Entry 7DU5 (X-ray diffraction, 2.65 A resolution); this record covers chains A and B of the 3 polymer chains in the assembly.

# Chain A (and B)
Name: Endoribonuclease MazF9
Organism: Mycobacterium tuberculosis H37Rv
Notes: EC 3.1.-.-; chain B of this document is another copy of the same molecule, construct and numbering; everything in this record applies to it too
Reference sequence: P71650 (MAZF9_MYCTU); residues 2-118 here = UniProt positions 2-118
Chain sequence (122 residues; each row starts with the number of its first residue; numbers below 1 keep their minus sign (Gly-3 is residue -3)):
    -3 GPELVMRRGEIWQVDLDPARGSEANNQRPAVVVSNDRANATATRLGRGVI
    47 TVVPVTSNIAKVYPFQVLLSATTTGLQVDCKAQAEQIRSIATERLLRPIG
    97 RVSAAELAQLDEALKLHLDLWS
Unresolved in the structure: -3 to 1 (chain B: -3 to -1, 118)
Sequence notes: expression tag (-3 to 1)

# Chain A / chain B interface
Residue-residue contacts (67; chain A residue first):
  Arg4(A) - Leu114(B)  hydrogen bond (side chain-backbone)
  Arg4(A) - Asp115(B)
  Arg4(A) - Leu116(B)
  Asp11(A) - Arg16(B)  salt bridge
  Asp13(A) - Arg16(B)
  Arg16(A) - Asp11(B)  salt bridge
  Arg16(A) - Asp13(B)  hydrogen bond (side chain-backbone)
  Arg16(A) - Ala87(B)
  Arg16(A) - Glu89(B)
  Arg16(A) - Arg90(B)
  Gly17(A) - Ala87(B)
  Gly17(A) - Glu89(B)  hydrogen bond (backbone-side chain)
  Ser18(A) - Val45(B)
  Glu19(A) - Ser85(B)
  Glu19(A) - Ile86(B)
  Glu19(A) - Ala87(B)  hydrogen bond (side chain-backbone)
  Glu19(A) - Arg90(B)  salt bridge
  Val29(A) - Leu114(B)
  Ser30(A) - His113(B)
  Asn31(A) - Leu112(B)  hydrogen bond (side chain-backbone)
  Asn31(A) - His113(B)  hydrogen bond (backbone-backbone)
  Asn31(A) - Asp115(B)
  Gly44(A) - Ser18(B)
  Val45(A) - Ser18(B)
  Val45(A) - Glu81(B)
  Val45(A) - Gln82(B)
  Thr47(A) - Glu81(B)
  Thr47(A) - Ile83(B)
  Thr47(A) - His113(B)  hydrogen bond
  Thr47(A) - Leu114(B)
  Glu81(A) - Val45(B)
  Glu81(A) - Ser85(B)  hydrogen bond (backbone-side chain)
  Gln82(A) - Val45(B)
  Gln82(A) - Ser85(B)
  Ile83(A) - Thr47(B)
  Ile83(A) - Arg84(B)
  Ile83(A) - Ser85(B)  hydrogen bond (backbone-side chain)
  Arg84(A) - Ile83(B)
  Arg84(A) - Arg84(B)
  Arg84(A) - Ser85(B)
  Ser85(A) - Glu81(B)  hydrogen bond (side chain-backbone)
  Ser85(A) - Gln82(B)  hydrogen bond (side chain-backbone)
  Ser85(A) - Ile83(B)  hydrogen bond (side chain-backbone)
  Ile86(A) - Glu19(B)
  Ala87(A) - Arg16(B)
  Ala87(A) - Gly17(B)
  Ala87(A) - Ser18(B)
  Ala87(A) - Glu19(B)  hydrogen bond (backbone-side chain)
  Glu89(A) - Gly17(B)
  Arg90(A) - Arg16(B)
  Arg90(A) - Glu19(B)  salt bridge
  Asp107(A) - Leu116(B)
  Lys111(A) - Trp117(B)  hydrogen bond (side chain-backbone)
  Leu112(A) - Asn31(B)  hydrogen bond (backbone-side chain)
  His113(A) - Ser30(B)
  His113(A) - Asn31(B)  hydrogen bond (backbone-side chain)
  His113(A) - Thr47(B)  hydrogen bond
  Leu114(A) - Arg4(B)  hydrogen bond (backbone-side chain)
  Leu114(A) - Val29(B)
  Leu114(A) - Thr47(B)
  Leu114(A) - Leu114(B)  hydrophobic
  Asp115(A) - Arg4(B)
  Asp115(A) - Asn31(B)
  Leu116(A) - Arg4(B)
  Leu116(A) - Asp107(B)
  Leu116(A) - Leu116(B)  hydrophobic
  Ser118(A) - Lys111(B)  hydrogen bond (backbone-side chain)
Other interface residues (no listed pair), chain A (36 interface residues in all): Pro14, Ala15, Ala34, Arg43, Leu110, Trp117
Other interface residues (no listed pair), chain B (33 interface residues in all): Pro14, Ala15, Glu108, Leu110

# Overview
36 residues of chain A face 33 of chain B across their interface, with 19 hydrogen bonds and 4 salt bridges.
Polar pairs include Asp11(A)-Arg16(B), Glu19(A)-Arg90(B) and Arg4(A)-Leu114(B).
Both chains are Endoribonuclease MazF9 (Mycobacterium tuberculosis H37Rv). Entry 7DU5 (The structure of the
M.tb MazF-mt1 toxin in complex with a fragment of cognate antitoxin) was determined by X-ray diffraction.
